PDB entry 7UX7 | X-ray diffraction, 1.14 A resolution | chains A and B

== Chain A (and B) ==
Name: MfnG
Source organism: Streptomyces drozdowiczii
Notes: chain B of this document is another copy of the same molecule, construct and numbering; everything in this record applies to it too
Reference sequence: A0A0D4WTP2 (A0A0D4WTP2_9ACTN); residue numbers follow UniProt; this construct covers 2-375
Amino-acid sequence (384 residues; numbered 0 to 383; the number before each row is that of its first residue; numbering starts at 0):
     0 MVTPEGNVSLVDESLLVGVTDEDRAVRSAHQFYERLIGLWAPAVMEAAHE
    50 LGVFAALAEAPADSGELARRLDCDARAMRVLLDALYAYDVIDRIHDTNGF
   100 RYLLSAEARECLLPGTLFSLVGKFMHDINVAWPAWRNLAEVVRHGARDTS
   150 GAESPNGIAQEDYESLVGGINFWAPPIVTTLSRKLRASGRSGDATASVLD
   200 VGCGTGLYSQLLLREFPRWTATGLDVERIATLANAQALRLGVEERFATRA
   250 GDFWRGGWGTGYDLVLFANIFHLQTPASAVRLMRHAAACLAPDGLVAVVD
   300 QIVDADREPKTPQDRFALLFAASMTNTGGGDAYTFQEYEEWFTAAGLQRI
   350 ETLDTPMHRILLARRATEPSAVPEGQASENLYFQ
Not modelled in the structure: 0-5 (chain B: 0-5, 367-383)
Construct notes: cloning artifact (0-1); expression tag (376-383)
Residues lining bound ligands: S-adenosylhomocysteine (SAH): Tyr162, Val166, Ile169, Gly201, Cys202, Gly203, Tyr207, Asp224, Val225, Ile228, Gly250, Asp251, Phe252, Trp253, Ala267, Asn268, Ile269, Leu272
From the paper describing this entry:
  - conformationally variable residues (order/disorder transition): Gly240 to Asp262
  - binding site for S-adenosylhomocysteine: Asp199, Gly201, Asp224, Asp251, Phe252, Ala267
  - catalytic residues: His271, Asp299 (proposed by the authors, not directly observed)

== Chain A / chain B interface ==
Contacting residue pairs (233):
  Asn6(A) - Arg314(B)  hydrogen bond (backbone-side chain)
  Val7(A) - Arg34(B)
  Val7(A) - Arg314(B)
  Ser8(A) - Pro311(B)
  Ser8(A) - Arg314(B)  hydrogen bond (backbone-side chain)
  Leu9(A) - Pro311(B)
  Leu9(A) - Arg314(B)
  Leu9(A) - Phe315(B)
  Leu9(A) - Leu318(B)  hydrophobic
  Leu9(A) - Met356(B)
  Val10(A) - Pro311(B)
  Val10(A) - Pro355(B)
  Val10(A) - Met356(B)  hydrophobic
  Asp11(A) - Pro311(B)
  Asp11(A) - Gln312(B)  hydrogen bond
  Asp11(A) - Pro355(B)  hydrogen bond (backbone-backbone)
  Leu14(A) - Gln312(B)
  Leu14(A) - Asp353(B)
  Leu14(A) - Thr354(B)
  Leu14(A) - Pro355(B)
  Leu15(A) - Pro175(B)  hydrophobic
  Leu15(A) - Pro355(B)  hydrophobic
  Glu21(A) - Phe117(B)
  Arg23(A) - Glu106(B)  salt bridge
  Ala24(A) - Glu106(B)
  Ala24(A) - Glu109(B)
  Ala24(A) - Cys110(B)  hydrogen bond (backbone-side chain)
  Val25(A) - Phe117(B)  hydrophobic
  Val25(A) - Phe171(B)
  Val25(A) - Pro174(B)  hydrophobic
  Val25(A) - Pro175(B)  hydrophobic
  Ser27(A) - Glu106(B)
  Ser27(A) - Cys110(B)
  Ala28(A) - Cys110(B)  hydrogen bond (backbone-side chain)
  Ala28(A) - Phe171(B)  hydrophobic
  His29(A) - Phe171(B)
  His29(A) - Trp172(B)
  His29(A) - Pro355(B)
  His29(A) - Met356(B)
  Gln30(A) - Tyr87(B)
  Gln30(A) - Asp88(B)  hydrogen bond
  Phe31(A) - Asp88(B)
  Phe31(A) - Val89(B)
  Phe31(A) - Cys110(B)  hydrophobic
  Phe31(A) - Leu111(B)  hydrophobic
  Phe31(A) - Leu119(B)  hydrophobic
  Tyr32(A) - Lys122(B)
  Tyr32(A) - Phe171(B)  hydrophobic
  Tyr32(A) - Trp172(B)
  Tyr32(A) - Phe315(B)
  Tyr32(A) - Met356(B)  hydrophobic
  Arg34(A) - Val7(B)
  Arg34(A) - Ala40(B)
  Arg34(A) - Pro41(B)
  Arg34(A) - Met44(B)
  Arg34(A) - Tyr87(B)  hydrogen bond (side chain-backbone)
  Leu35(A) - Pro41(B)
  Leu35(A) - Met44(B)  hydrophobic
  Leu35(A) - Glu45(B)
  Leu35(A) - Lys122(B)
  Leu35(A) - Phe123(B)  hydrophobic
  Ile36(A) - Phe315(B)  hydrophobic
  Gly37(A) - Gly37(B)
  Gly37(A) - Leu38(B)
  Leu38(A) - Gly37(B)
  Leu38(A) - Leu38(B)  hydrophobic
  Leu38(A) - Pro41(B)  hydrophobic
  Leu38(A) - Trp131(B)  hydrophobic
  Leu38(A) - Trp134(B)
  Trp39(A) - Trp134(B)
  Trp39(A) - Phe315(B)  hydrophobic
  Trp39(A) - Leu318(B)
  Trp39(A) - Ser322(B)
  Ala40(A) - Arg34(B)
  Pro41(A) - Arg34(B)
  Pro41(A) - Leu35(B)
  Pro41(A) - Leu38(B)  hydrophobic
  Ala42(A) - Trp134(B)  hydrophobic
  Ala42(A) - Leu137(B)
  Met44(A) - Arg34(B)
  Met44(A) - Leu35(B)  hydrophobic
  Glu45(A) - Leu35(B)
  Ala46(A) - Leu137(B)  hydrophobic
  Ala46(A) - Ala138(B)
  Glu49(A) - Arg135(B)  salt bridge
  Glu49(A) - Ala138(B)
  Glu49(A) - Arg142(B)
  Leu50(A) - Ala138(B)
  Leu50(A) - Val141(B)  hydrophobic
  Leu50(A) - Arg142(B)
  Asp71(A) - Arg142(B)
  Cys72(A) - Val141(B)
  Cys72(A) - Arg142(B)
  Asp73(A) - Val141(B)  hydrogen bond (backbone-backbone)
  Asp73(A) - Arg142(B)  hydrogen bond (backbone-backbone)
  Asp73(A) - Gly144(B)
  Asp73(A) - Arg146(B)  salt bridge
  Arg75(A) - Gly329(B)  hydrogen bond (side chain-backbone)
  Arg75(A) - Asp330(B)  salt bridge
  Ala76(A) - Val141(B)  hydrophobic
  Arg78(A) - Arg306(B)
  Arg78(A) - Asp330(B)  salt bridge
  Val79(A) - Ala320(B)
  Val79(A) - Ala321(B)  hydrophobic
  Val79(A) - Thr324(B)
  Leu80(A) - Leu137(B)  hydrophobic
  Asp82(A) - Arg306(B)
  Asp82(A) - Leu317(B)
  Ala83(A) - Leu318(B)
  Tyr85(A) - Glu307(B)  hydrogen bond
  Tyr85(A) - Pro308(B)
  Ala86(A) - Arg314(B)  hydrogen bond (backbone-side chain)
  Ala86(A) - Leu317(B)  hydrophobic
  Ala86(A) - Leu318(B)  hydrophobic
  Tyr87(A) - Gln30(B)
  Tyr87(A) - Arg34(B)
  Tyr87(A) - Leu318(B)
  Asp88(A) - Gln30(B)  hydrogen bond
  Asp88(A) - Phe31(B)
  Asp88(A) - Arg314(B)  salt bridge
  Val89(A) - Phe31(B)  hydrophobic
  Arg92(A) - Asp305(B)  hydrogen bond (side chain-backbone)
  Arg92(A) - Arg306(B)  hydrogen bond (side chain-backbone)
  Arg92(A) - Glu307(B)  salt bridge
  His94(A) - Glu307(B)
  Glu106(A) - Arg23(B)
  Glu106(A) - Ala24(B)
  Glu106(A) - Ser27(B)
  Glu109(A) - Ala24(B)
  Cys110(A) - Ala24(B)  hydrogen bond (side chain-backbone)
  Cys110(A) - Ser27(B)
  Cys110(A) - Ala28(B)  hydrogen bond (side chain-backbone)
  Cys110(A) - Phe31(B)  hydrophobic
  Leu111(A) - Phe31(B)  hydrophobic
  Phe117(A) - Glu21(B)
  Phe117(A) - Val25(B)  hydrophobic
  Leu119(A) - Ala28(B)
  Leu119(A) - Phe31(B)  hydrophobic
  Lys122(A) - Tyr32(B)
  Lys122(A) - Leu35(B)
  Phe123(A) - Leu35(B)  hydrophobic
  Ile127(A) - Arg135(B)
  Trp131(A) - Leu38(B)  hydrophobic
  Trp131(A) - Trp131(B)
  Trp131(A) - Trp134(B)  hydrophobic
  Trp131(A) - Arg135(B)
  Pro132(A) - Arg135(B)
  Trp134(A) - Leu38(B)
  Trp134(A) - Trp39(B)
  Trp134(A) - Ala42(B)  hydrophobic
  Trp134(A) - Trp131(B)  hydrophobic
  Arg135(A) - Glu49(B)  salt bridge
  Arg135(A) - Ile127(B)
  Arg135(A) - Trp131(B)
  Arg135(A) - Pro132(B)
  Leu137(A) - Ala42(B)
  Leu137(A) - Ala46(B)  hydrophobic
  Ala138(A) - Ala46(B)
  Ala138(A) - Glu49(B)
  Ala138(A) - Leu50(B)
  Val141(A) - Leu50(B)  hydrophobic
  Val141(A) - Cys72(B)
  Val141(A) - Asp73(B)  hydrogen bond (backbone-backbone)
  Val141(A) - Ala76(B)  hydrophobic
  Arg142(A) - Glu49(B)
  Arg142(A) - Leu50(B)
  Arg142(A) - Asp71(B)
  Arg142(A) - Cys72(B)
  Arg142(A) - Asp73(B)  hydrogen bond (backbone-backbone)
  His143(A) - Asp73(B)
  Gly144(A) - Asp73(B)
  Glu152(A) - Arg75(B)  salt bridge
  Phe171(A) - Val25(B)
  Phe171(A) - Ala28(B)  hydrophobic
  Phe171(A) - His29(B)
  Phe171(A) - Tyr32(B)  hydrophobic
  Trp172(A) - His29(B)
  Trp172(A) - Tyr32(B)
  Pro174(A) - Val25(B)  hydrophobic
  Pro175(A) - Leu15(B)  hydrophobic
  Pro175(A) - Val25(B)  hydrophobic
  Ala304(A) - Phe99(B)
  Asp305(A) - Arg92(B)  hydrogen bond (backbone-side chain)
  Asp305(A) - His94(B)  salt bridge
  Asp305(A) - Phe99(B)
  Arg306(A) - Arg78(B)
  Arg306(A) - Asp82(B)
  Arg306(A) - Arg92(B)  hydrogen bond (backbone-side chain)
  Glu307(A) - Tyr85(B)  hydrogen bond
  Glu307(A) - Arg92(B)  salt bridge
  Glu307(A) - His94(B)
  Pro308(A) - Tyr85(B)
  Pro311(A) - Ser8(B)
  Pro311(A) - Leu9(B)
  Pro311(A) - Val10(B)
  Pro311(A) - Asp11(B)
  Gln312(A) - Asp11(B)  hydrogen bond
  Gln312(A) - Leu14(B)
  Arg314(A) - Asn6(B)  hydrogen bond (side chain-backbone)
  Arg314(A) - Val7(B)
  Arg314(A) - Ser8(B)  hydrogen bond (side chain-backbone)
  Arg314(A) - Leu9(B)
  Arg314(A) - Ala86(B)  hydrogen bond (side chain-backbone)
  Arg314(A) - Asp88(B)  salt bridge
  Phe315(A) - Leu9(B)
  Phe315(A) - Tyr32(B)
  Phe315(A) - Ile36(B)  hydrophobic
  Phe315(A) - Trp39(B)  hydrophobic
  Leu317(A) - Ala86(B)  hydrophobic
  Leu318(A) - Leu9(B)  hydrophobic
  Leu318(A) - Trp39(B)
  Leu318(A) - Ala83(B)
  Leu318(A) - Ala86(B)  hydrophobic
  Leu318(A) - Tyr87(B)
  Phe319(A) - Trp39(B)  hydrophobic
  Ala320(A) - Val79(B)
  Ala321(A) - Val79(B)
  Ser322(A) - Trp39(B)
  Thr324(A) - Val79(B)
  Gly329(A) - Arg75(B)  hydrogen bond (backbone-side chain)
  Asp330(A) - Arg75(B)  salt bridge
  Asp330(A) - Arg78(B)  salt bridge
  Asp353(A) - Leu14(B)
  Thr354(A) - Leu14(B)
  Pro355(A) - Val10(B)
  Pro355(A) - Asp11(B)  hydrogen bond (backbone-backbone)
  Pro355(A) - Leu14(B)
  Pro355(A) - Leu15(B)  hydrophobic
  Pro355(A) - His29(B)
  Met356(A) - Leu9(B)
  Met356(A) - Val10(B)  hydrophobic
  Met356(A) - His29(B)
  Met356(A) - Tyr32(B)  hydrophobic
Other interface residues (no listed pair), chain A (100 interface residues in all): Val43, Met77, Ala107, Asp126, Ala145
Other interface residues (no listed pair), chain B (102 interface residues in all): Val43, Met77, Leu80, Ala107, Asp126, Val140, His143, Ala145, Glu152, Phe319

== Overview ==
Chain A and chain B form an interface of 100 and 102 residues respectively; the contacts include 29 hydrogen
bonds and 14 salt bridges. Polar contacts include Arg23(A)-Glu106(B), Glu49(A)-Arg135(B) and
Asp73(A)-Arg146(B). Bound to chain A: S-adenosylhomocysteine. From the paper: catalytic residues His271(A) and
Asp299(A); a binding site for S-adenosylhomocysteine at Asp199(A), Gly201(A) and Asp224(A) among others.
Both chains are MfnG (Streptomyces drozdowiczii). Entry 7UX7 (Crystal structure of MfnG, an L- and D-tyrosine
O-methyltransferase from the marformycin biosynthesis pathway of Streptomyces ...) was determined by X-ray
diffraction (same publication as 7UX8).
